8Q5O - chains B and D of the 4 polymer chains in the assembly; structure by X-ray diffraction, 2.33 A resolution.

[Chain B]
Molecule: Restriction endonuclease (Eco15I)
Organism: Escherichia coli
Reference sequence: A0A0L6ZWS4 (A0A0L6ZWS4_ECOLX); numbering as in UniProt (aligned over 8-179)
Sequence (174 residues; row label = number of the first residue in the row):
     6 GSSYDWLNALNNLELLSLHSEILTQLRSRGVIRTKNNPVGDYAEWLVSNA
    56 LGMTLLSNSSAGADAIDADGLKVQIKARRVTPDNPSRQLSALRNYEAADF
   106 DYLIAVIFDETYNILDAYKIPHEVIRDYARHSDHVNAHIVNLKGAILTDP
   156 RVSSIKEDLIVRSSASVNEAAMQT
Unresolved in the structure: 6-7, 88, 160-179
Sequence notes: expression tag (6-7)
Ion coordination: Ca2+: Asp-69, Gln-79, Ile-80 (shared with 1 residue of chain C)
What the authors report for this chain:
  - mutagenesis - E49A, D69A, Q79A, K81A: abolished catalytic activity
  - binding site for the 9-nt DNA strand: Arg-98, His-139, Val-140

[Chain D]
Molecule: 9-nt DNA strand
Sequence (9 nucleotides; row label = number of the first residue in the row):
     1 GAGCAGCAG
Modified / non-standard residues: 5CM (5-methyl-2'-deoxy-cytidine-5'-monophosphate) at position 4; 5CM (5-methyl-2'-deoxy-cytidine-5'-monophosphate) at position 7
Ion coordination: Ca2+: DA5 (shared with 2 residues of chain A)

[Interface between chain B and chain D]
Contacting residue pairs (13; chain B residue first):
  Arg-38(B) with DG9(D), salt bridge to the phosphate
  Thr-39(B) with 5CM_7(D), hydrogen bond to the phosphate; DA8(D), hydrogen bond to the phosphate
  Lys-40(B) with 5CM_7(D), hydrogen bond to the phosphate; DA8(D), hydrogen bond to the phosphate
  Asn-41(B) with 5CM_7(D), phosphate contact
  Gln-93(B) with DA2(D), hydrogen bond to the base; DG3(D), hydrogen bond to the base
  Arg-135(B) with DG1(D), sugar contact; DA2(D), salt bridge to the phosphate
  His-139(B) with DG3(D), salt bridge to the phosphate; 5CM_4(D), salt bridge to the phosphate
  Val-140(B) with 5CM_4(D), base contact
Interface residues without a listed pair, chain B (9 interface residues in all): Ser-62

[Summary]
9 residues of chain B and 7 residues of chain D are in contact; the contacts include 6 hydrogen bonds and 4
salt bridges. Polar pairs include Gln-93(B)/DA2(D), Gln-93(B)/DG3(D) and Thr-39(B)/5CM_7(D). From the paper: a
binding site for the 9-nt DNA strand at Arg-98(B), His-139(B) and Val-140(B); E49A, D69A and Q79A of chain B,
among others, abolish catalytic activity.
Chain B is Restriction endonuclease (Eco15I) (Escherichia coli) and chain D is a 9-nt DNA strand; the
structure, N-terminal domain of restriction endonuclease Eco15I with tetra-methylated target DNA, was
determined by X-ray diffraction, deposited together with 8Q5M, 8Q5N and 8RPX.
